PDB entry 1M18 | X-ray diffraction, 2.45 A resolution | chains C and D of the 10 polymer chains in the assembly

[Chain C]
Molecule: Histone H2A.1
Organism: Xenopus laevis
Reference sequence: P06897 (H2A1_XENLA); residues 801-929 here correspond to UniProt positions 1-129 (UniProt number = residue number - 800)
Chain sequence (129 residues; each row starts with the number of its first residue):
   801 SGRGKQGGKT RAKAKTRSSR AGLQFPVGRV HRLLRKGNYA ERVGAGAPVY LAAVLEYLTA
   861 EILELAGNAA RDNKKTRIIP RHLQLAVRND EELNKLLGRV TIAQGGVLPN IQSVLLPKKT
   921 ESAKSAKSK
Disordered / not traced: 801-813, 921-929
Curated features (UniProtKB/Swiss-Prot):
  - modified residue (N6-(2-hydroxyisobutyryl)lysine): Lys-875, Lys-919

[Chain D]
Molecule: Histone H2B.1
Organism: Xenopus laevis
Reference sequence: P02281 (H2B1_XENLA); residues 1198-1322 here correspond to UniProt positions 1-125 (UniProt number = residue number - 1197)
Chain sequence (125 residues; each row starts with the number of its first residue):
  1198 PEPAKSAPAP KKGSKKAVTK TQKKDGKKRR KTRKESYAIY VYKVLKQVHP DTGISSKAMS
  1258 IMNSFVNDVF ERIAGEASRL AHYNKRSTIT SREIQTAVRL LLPGELAKHA VSEGTKAVTK
  1318 YTSAK
Disordered / not traced: 1198-1228
Sequence notes: variant Thr-1229 (Ser32 in P02281)
Metal / ion sites: Mn2+ near Val-1245 (its only coordinating residue here)
Curated features (UniProtKB/Swiss-Prot):
  - modified residue: Lys-1213 (N6-acetyllysine)

[Interface between chain C and chain D]
Residue-residue contacts (114):
  Arg-817(C) / Tyr-1318(D)
  Ser-819(C) / Lys-1317(D)
  Arg-820(C) / Lys-1317(D)
  Arg-820(C) / Tyr-1318(D)
  Arg-820(C) / Ala-1321(D)
  Arg-820(C) / Lys-1322(D)
  Ala-821(C) / Ala-1314(D)
  Ala-821(C) / Lys-1317(D)
  Gly-822(C) / Lys-1317(D)
  Leu-823(C) / Ala-1314(D)  hydrophobic
  Gln-824(C) / Tyr-1237(D)
  Gln-824(C) / Lys-1240(D)
  Gln-824(C) / Gln-1244(D)
  Phe-825(C) / Tyr-1237(D)  hydrophobic
  Pro-826(C) / Tyr-1237(D)
  Arg-829(C) / Glu-1232(D)  salt bridge
  Arg-829(C) / Ser-1233(D)  hydrogen bond (side chain-backbone)
  Arg-829(C) / Tyr-1237(D)
  Val-830(C) / Phe-1267(D)  hydrophobic
  Arg-832(C) / Glu-1232(D)  salt bridge
  Leu-833(C) / Tyr-1234(D)
  Leu-833(C) / Phe-1267(D)  hydrophobic
  Leu-834(C) / Phe-1267(D)  hydrophobic
  Leu-834(C) / Ala-1271(D)  hydrophobic
  Tyr-839(C) / Phe-1267(D)
  Tyr-839(C) / Ala-1271(D)  hydrophobic
  Tyr-839(C) / Ser-1275(D)  hydrogen bond (backbone-side chain)
  Tyr-839(C) / Ile-1286(D)  hydrophobic
  Ala-840(C) / Ser-1284(D)
  Ala-840(C) / Ile-1286(D)  hydrophobic
  Glu-841(C) / Ser-1284(D)  hydrogen bond (backbone-backbone)
  Arg-842(C) / Ser-1284(D)  hydrogen bond (backbone-backbone)
  Arg-842(C) / Thr-1285(D)  hydrogen bond
  Arg-842(C) / Ile-1286(D)  hydrogen bond (backbone-backbone)
  Val-843(C) / Ile-1286(D)
  Gly-844(C) / Thr-1285(D)
  Gly-844(C) / Ile-1286(D)  hydrogen bond (backbone-backbone)
  Gly-846(C) / Ser-1288(D)
  Gly-846(C) / Val-1315(D)
  Ala-847(C) / Ile-1286(D)
  Ala-847(C) / Ser-1288(D)
  Ala-847(C) / Ile-1291(D)
  Val-849(C) / Ala-1314(D)
  Val-849(C) / Val-1315(D)
  Val-849(C) / Tyr-1318(D)  hydrophobic
  Tyr-850(C) / Ser-1288(D)
  Tyr-850(C) / Ile-1291(D)  hydrophobic
  Tyr-850(C) / Gln-1292(D)  hydrogen bond
  Tyr-850(C) / Val-1308(D)
  Tyr-850(C) / Gly-1311(D)
  Tyr-850(C) / Thr-1312(D)
  Tyr-850(C) / Val-1315(D)  hydrophobic
  Leu-851(C) / Phe-1267(D)  hydrophobic
  Leu-851(C) / Ile-1270(D)  hydrophobic
  Ala-853(C) / Glu-1310(D)
  Ala-853(C) / Gly-1311(D)
  Ala-853(C) / Ala-1314(D)  hydrophobic
  Val-854(C) / Val-1295(D)  hydrophobic
  Val-854(C) / Ala-1307(D)  hydrophobic
  Leu-855(C) / Val-1263(D)
  Leu-855(C) / Val-1266(D)  hydrophobic
  Leu-855(C) / Phe-1267(D)
  Glu-856(C) / Val-1241(D)
  Tyr-857(C) / Leu-1303(D)
  Tyr-857(C) / His-1306(D)
  Tyr-857(C) / Ala-1307(D)
  Tyr-857(C) / Glu-1310(D)
  Leu-858(C) / Phe-1262(D)  hydrophobic
  Leu-858(C) / Val-1266(D)  hydrophobic
  Leu-858(C) / Leu-1299(D)  hydrophobic
  Thr-859(C) / Met-1259(D)
  Thr-859(C) / Val-1263(D)
  Ala-860(C) / Val-1241(D)  hydrophobic
  Glu-861(C) / Leu-1303(D)
  Ile-862(C) / Phe-1262(D)  hydrophobic
  Leu-863(C) / Val-1238(D)
  Leu-863(C) / Leu-1242(D)
  Leu-863(C) / His-1246(D)
  Glu-864(C) / Val-1245(D)
  Glu-864(C) / His-1246(D)  salt bridge
  Gly-867(C) / His-1246(D)
  Asn-868(C) / His-1246(D)
  Thr-876(C) / Asp-1248(D)
  Thr-876(C) / Thr-1249(D)
  Thr-876(C) / Gly-1250(D)  hydrogen bond (backbone-backbone)
  Arg-877(C) / Gly-1250(D)
  Arg-877(C) / Ile-1251(D)
  Arg-877(C) / Ser-1252(D)
  Ile-878(C) / Leu-1242(D)  hydrophobic
  Ile-878(C) / Thr-1249(D)
  Ile-878(C) / Gly-1250(D)  hydrogen bond (backbone-backbone)
  Ile-878(C) / Ile-1251(D)
  Ile-878(C) / Ser-1252(D)  hydrogen bond (backbone-backbone)
  Ile-878(C) / Ala-1255(D)
  Ile-879(C) / Ala-1255(D)
  Pro-880(C) / Ser-1252(D)
  Pro-880(C) / Lys-1254(D)
  Pro-880(C) / Ala-1255(D)
  Pro-880(C) / Ile-1258(D)  hydrophobic
  Leu-883(C) / Ala-1255(D)
  Leu-883(C) / Ile-1258(D)  hydrophobic
  Leu-883(C) / Met-1259(D)  hydrophobic
  Glu-892(C) / Pro-1300(D)
  Glu-892(C) / Glu-1302(D)  hydrogen bond (side chain-backbone)
  Glu-892(C) / Leu-1303(D)  hydrogen bond (side chain-backbone)
  Leu-893(C) / Leu-1303(D)  hydrophobic
  Leu-896(C) / Arg-1269(D)  hydrogen bond (backbone-side chain)
  Leu-896(C) / Leu-1299(D)  hydrophobic
  Leu-897(C) / Phe-1262(D)  hydrophobic
  Leu-897(C) / Arg-1269(D)
  Val-900(C) / Asp-1265(D)
  Val-900(C) / Arg-1269(D)
  Ile-902(C) / Ile-1258(D)  hydrophobic
  Ala-903(C) / Ile-1258(D)
Other interface residues (no listed pair), chain C (54 interface residues in all): Arg-871, Lys-895
Other interface residues (no listed pair), chain D (58 interface residues in all): Glu-1268, Gly-1272, His-1279, Thr-1287, Leu-1298, Gly-1301

[Overview]
Chain C and chain D form an interface of 54 and 58 residues respectively, with 14 hydrogen bonds and 3 salt
bridges. Polar pairs include Arg-829(C)/Glu-1232(D), Arg-832(C)/Glu-1232(D) and Glu-864(C)/His-1246(D).
Chain C is Histone H2A.1 and chain D is Histone H2B.1, both from Xenopus laevis; the structure, Ligand binding
alters the structure and dynamics of nucleosomal DNA, was determined by X-ray diffraction, deposited together
with 1M19 and 1M1A.
